PDB entry 8Y8B | electron microscopy, 3.01 A resolution | chains C and T of the 4 polymer chains in the assembly

# Chain C
Molecule: Transmembrane protease serine 2
From: Homo sapiens
Notes: EC 3.4.21.122
Reference sequence: O15393 (TMPS2_HUMAN); aligned to UniProt positions 109-491 over residues 109-491 (the alignment contains insertions or deletions, so no single offset holds)
Sequence (383 residues; numbered 109 to 491; the number before each row is that of its first residue):
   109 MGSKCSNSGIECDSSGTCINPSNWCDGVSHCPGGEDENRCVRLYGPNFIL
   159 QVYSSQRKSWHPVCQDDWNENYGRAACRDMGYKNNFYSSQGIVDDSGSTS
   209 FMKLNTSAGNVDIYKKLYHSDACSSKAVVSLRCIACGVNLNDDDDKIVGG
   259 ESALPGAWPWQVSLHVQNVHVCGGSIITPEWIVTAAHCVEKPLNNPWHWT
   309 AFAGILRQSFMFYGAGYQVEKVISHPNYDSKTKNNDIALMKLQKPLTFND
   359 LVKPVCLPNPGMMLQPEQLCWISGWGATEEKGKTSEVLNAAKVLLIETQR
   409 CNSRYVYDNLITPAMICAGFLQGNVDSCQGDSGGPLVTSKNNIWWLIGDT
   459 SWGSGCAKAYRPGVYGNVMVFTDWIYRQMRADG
Unresolved in the structure: 109-148, 163-178, 201-237, 249-491
Differences from the reference sequence: engineered mutation Asp250 (Ser in O15393), Asp251 (Ser in O15393), Asp252 (Gln253 in O15393), Asp253 (Ser254 in O15393), Lys254 (Arg255 in O15393)
Swiss-Prot annotation at these positions:
  - binding site (Ca(2+)): Asn131, Asp134, Val136, Asp144, Glu145
  - glycosylation (N-linked (GlcNAc...) asparagine): Asn213, Asn249
Cystine bridges: Cys185-Cys241

# Chain T
Molecule: Transmembrane protease serine 2
From: Homo sapiens
Notes: EC 3.4.21.122
Reference sequence: O15393 (TMPS2_HUMAN); aligned to UniProt positions 109-491 over residues 110-492 (the alignment contains insertions or deletions, so no single offset holds)
Sequence (383 residues; numbered 110 to 492; the number before each row is that of its first residue):
   110 MGSKCSNSGIECDSSGTCINPSNWCDGVSHCPGGEDENRCVRLYGPNFIL
   160 QVYSSQRKSWHPVCQDDWNENYGRAACRDMGYKNNFYSSQGIVDDSGSTS
   210 FMKLNTSAGNVDIYKKLYHSDACSSKAVVSLRCIACGVNLNDDDDKIVGG
   260 ESALPGAWPWQVSLHVQNVHVCGGSIITPEWIVTAAHCVEKPLNNPWHWT
   310 AFAGILRQSFMFYGAGYQVEKVISHPNYDSKTKNNDIALMKLQKPLTFND
   360 LVKPVCLPNPGMMLQPEQLCWISGWGATEEKGKTSEVLNAAKVLLIETQR
   410 CNSRYVYDNLITPAMICAGFLQGNVDSCQGDSGGPLVTSKNNIWWLIGDT
   460 SWGSGCAKAYRPGVYGNVMVFTDWIYRQMRADG
Unresolved in the structure: 110-255
Differences from the reference sequence: engineered mutation Asp251 (Ser250 in O15393), Asp252 (Ser251 in O15393), Asp253 (Gln in O15393), Asp254 (Ser in O15393), Lys255 (Arg in O15393)
Swiss-Prot annotation at these positions:
  - binding site (Ca(2+)): Asn132, Asp135, Val137, Asp145, Glu146
  - glycosylation (N-linked (GlcNAc...) asparagine): Asn214, Asn250
Cystine bridges: Cys410-Cys426, Cys437-Cys465

# Interface between chain C and chain T
Inter-chain disulfides: Cys244(C)-Cys365(T)
Contacting residue pairs (26):
  Leu151(C) - Asn368(T)
  Leu151(C) - Pro369(T)
  Tyr152(C) - Pro369(T)
  Tyr152(C) - Gly370(T)
  Gly153(C) - Pro369(T)  hydrogen bond (backbone-backbone)
  Gly153(C) - Gly370(T)
  Pro154(C) - Gly370(T)
  Pro154(C) - Trp454(T)
  Asn155(C) - Asn450(T)  hydrogen bond
  Tyr190(C) - Thr287(T)
  Tyr190(C) - Tyr485(T)
  Tyr190(C) - Met488(T)  hydrophobic
  Cys244(C) - Val364(T)
  Cys244(C) - Cys365(T)  disulfide
  Cys244(C) - Ile452(T)  hydrophobic
  Gly245(C) - Ile452(T)
  Gly245(C) - Trp453(T)
  Val246(C) - Ala266(T)
  Val246(C) - Pro268(T)  hydrophobic
  Val246(C) - Trp269(T)
  Val246(C) - Lys362(T)
  Asn247(C) - Ala266(T)
  Asn247(C) - Trp267(T)
  Asn247(C) - Trp453(T)
  Leu248(C) - Gly265(T)
  Leu248(C) - Ala266(T)
Also at the interface, not in a pair above, chain C (14 interface residues in all): Phe156, Ile242, Ala243
Also at the interface, not in a pair above, chain T (23 interface residues in all): Pro363, Leu366, Met371, Lys449, Asn451

# In short
Chain C and chain T form an interface of 14 and 23 residues respectively, with 1 disulfide bond and 2 hydrogen
bonds. Polar pairs include Asn155(C)-Asn450(T) and Gly153(C)-Pro369(T). UniProt lists 5 Ca2+-binding residues
on chain C; 5 Ca2+-binding residues on chain T.
Both chains are Transmembrane protease serine 2 (Homo sapiens). Entry 8Y8B (Local structure of HCoV-HKU1C
spike in complex with TMPRSS2 and glycan) was determined by electron microscopy (same publication as 8Y7X,
8Y7Y, 8Y87, 8Y88, 8Y89 and 8Y8A).
